Entry 8TVW (electron microscopy, 3.60 A resolution); this record covers chains A and T of the 15 polymer chains in the assembly.

# Chain A
Name: DNA-directed RNA polymerase II subunit RPB1
Organism: Saccharomyces cerevisiae
Notes: EC 2.7.7.6
UniProt: P04050 (RPB1_YEAST); residues 1-1733 here = UniProt positions 1-1733
Chain sequence (1733 residues; numbered 1 to 1733; the number before each row is that of its first residue):
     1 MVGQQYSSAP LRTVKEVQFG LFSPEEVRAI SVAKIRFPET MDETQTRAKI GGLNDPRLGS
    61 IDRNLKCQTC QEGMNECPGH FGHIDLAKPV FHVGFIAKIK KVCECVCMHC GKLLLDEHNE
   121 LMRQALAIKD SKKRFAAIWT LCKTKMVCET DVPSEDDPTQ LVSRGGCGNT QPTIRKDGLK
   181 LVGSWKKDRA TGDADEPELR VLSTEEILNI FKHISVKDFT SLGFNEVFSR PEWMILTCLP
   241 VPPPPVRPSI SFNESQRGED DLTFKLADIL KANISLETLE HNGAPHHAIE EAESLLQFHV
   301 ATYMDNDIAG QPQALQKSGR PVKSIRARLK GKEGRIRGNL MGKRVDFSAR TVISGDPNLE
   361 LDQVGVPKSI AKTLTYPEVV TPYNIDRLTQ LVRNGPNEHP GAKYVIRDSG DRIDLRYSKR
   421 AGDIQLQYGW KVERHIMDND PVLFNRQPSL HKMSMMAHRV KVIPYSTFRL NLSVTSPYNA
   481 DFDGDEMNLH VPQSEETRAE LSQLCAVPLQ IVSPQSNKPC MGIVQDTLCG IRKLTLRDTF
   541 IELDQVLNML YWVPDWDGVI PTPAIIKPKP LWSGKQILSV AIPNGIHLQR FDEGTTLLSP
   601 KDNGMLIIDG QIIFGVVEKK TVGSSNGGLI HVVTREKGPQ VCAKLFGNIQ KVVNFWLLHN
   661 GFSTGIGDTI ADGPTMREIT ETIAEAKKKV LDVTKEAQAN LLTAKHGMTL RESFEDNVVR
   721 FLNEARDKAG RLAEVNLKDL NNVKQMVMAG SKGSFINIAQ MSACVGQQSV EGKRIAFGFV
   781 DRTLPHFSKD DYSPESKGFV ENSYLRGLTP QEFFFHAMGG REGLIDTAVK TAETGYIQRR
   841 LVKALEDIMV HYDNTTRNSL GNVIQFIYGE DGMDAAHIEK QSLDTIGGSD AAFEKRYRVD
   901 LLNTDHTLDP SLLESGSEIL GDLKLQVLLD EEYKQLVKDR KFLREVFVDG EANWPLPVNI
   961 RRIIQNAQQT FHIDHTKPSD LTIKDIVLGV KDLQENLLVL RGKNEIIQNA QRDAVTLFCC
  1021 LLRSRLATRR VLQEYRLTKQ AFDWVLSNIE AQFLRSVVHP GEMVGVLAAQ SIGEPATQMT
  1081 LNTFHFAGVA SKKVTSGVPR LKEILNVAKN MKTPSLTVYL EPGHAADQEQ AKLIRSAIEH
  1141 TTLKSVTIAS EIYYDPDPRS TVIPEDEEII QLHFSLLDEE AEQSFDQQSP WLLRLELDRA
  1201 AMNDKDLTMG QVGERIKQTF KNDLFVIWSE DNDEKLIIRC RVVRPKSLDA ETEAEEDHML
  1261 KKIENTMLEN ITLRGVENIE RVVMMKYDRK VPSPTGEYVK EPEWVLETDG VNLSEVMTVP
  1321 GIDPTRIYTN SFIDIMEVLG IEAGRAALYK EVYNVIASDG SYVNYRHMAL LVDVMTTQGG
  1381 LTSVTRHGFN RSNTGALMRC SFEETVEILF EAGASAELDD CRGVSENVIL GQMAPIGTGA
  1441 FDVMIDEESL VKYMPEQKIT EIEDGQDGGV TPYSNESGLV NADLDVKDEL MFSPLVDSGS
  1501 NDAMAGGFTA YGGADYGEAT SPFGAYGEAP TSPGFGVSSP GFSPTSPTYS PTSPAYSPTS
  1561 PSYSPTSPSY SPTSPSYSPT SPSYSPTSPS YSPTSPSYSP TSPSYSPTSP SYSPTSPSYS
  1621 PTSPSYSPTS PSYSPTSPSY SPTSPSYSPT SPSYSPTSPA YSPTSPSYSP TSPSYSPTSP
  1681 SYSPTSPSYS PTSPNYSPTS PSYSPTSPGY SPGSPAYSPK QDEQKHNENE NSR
Not modelled in the structure: 1-7, 42-44, 188-198, 1079-1096, 1158-1187, 1221-1224, 1243-1256, 1455-1733
Metal / ion sites: Zn2+ site 1: Cys67, Cys77, His80; Zn2+ site 2: Cys107, Met108, Cys110, Cys167; Mg2+: Asp483, Asp485
Curated features (UniProtKB/Swiss-Prot):
  - region: Pro248 to Asp260 (Lid loop), Asn306 to Lys323 (Rudder loop), Pro810 to Glu822 (Bridging helix)
  - binding site (Zn(2+)): Cys67, Cys70, Cys77, His80, Cys107, Cys110, Cys148, Cys167
  - binding site (Mg(2+)): Asp481, Asp483, Asp485
  - modified residue: Thr1471 (Phosphothreonine)
  - cross-link (Glycyl lysine isopeptide (Lys-Gly)): Lys695 (interchain with G-Cter in ubiquitin), Lys1246 (interchain with G-Cter in ubiquitin), Lys1350 (interchain with G-Cter in ubiquitin)
  - natural variant: Ser1653 to Pro1659 (deletion: In strain: A364A)
  - mutagenesis: Lys1246 (K1246R: Impairs ubiquitination during transcription stress)

# Chain T
Molecule: TS (47-nt DNA)
Sequence (47 nucleotides; row label = number of the first residue in the row):
     1 CGCTCTGCTC CTTCTCCXTC CTCTCGATGG GCTATGAGAT CAACTAG
Not modelled in the structure: 30-47
Modified residues: TTD (cis-syn cyclobutane thymine dimer) at position 18

# Chain A / chain T interface
Contacting residue pairs (17):
  Asn253(A) - DG29(T)  hydrogen bond to the base
  Gly258(A) - DG29(T)  base contact
  Ala309(A) - DT15(T)  phosphate contact
  Ser318(A) - DG29(T)  sugar contact
  Lys332(A) - DT19(T)  salt bridge to the phosphate
  Lys332(A) - DC20(T)  salt bridge to the phosphate
  Arg337(A) - TTD_18(T)  base contact
  Arg344(A) - DC21(T)  salt bridge to the phosphate
  Gln447(A) - DC20(T)  sugar contact
  Pro448(A) - DT19(T)  base contact
  Thr831(A) - DT19(T)  base contact
  Ala832(A) - TTD_18(T)  base contact
  Tyr836(A) - TTD_18(T)  base contact
  Arg839(A) - TTD_18(T)  base contact
  Arg1386(A) - DC17(T)  sugar contact
  Glu1403(A) - DC17(T)  phosphate contact
  Glu1404(A) - DC17(T)  phosphate contact
Interface residues without a listed pair, chain A (19 interface residues in all): Ile250, Phe252, Arg350
Interface residues without a listed pair, chain T (8 interface residues in all): DT28

# Summary
19 residues of chain A face 8 of chain T across their interface; the contacts include 1 hydrogen bond and 3
salt bridges. Among the polar pairs are Asn253(A)-DG29(T), Lys332(A)-DT19(T) and Lys332(A)-DC20(T).
Chain A is DNA-directed RNA polymerase II subunit RPB1 (Saccharomyces cerevisiae) and chain T is TS (47-nt
DNA); the structure, Cryo-EM structure of CPD-stalled Pol II (conformation 1), was determined by electron
microscopy together with 8TUG, 8TVP, 8TVQ, 8TVS, 8TVV, 8TVX and 8TVY from the same study.
